Entry 4Q1S (X-ray diffraction, 2.60 A resolution); this record covers chains M and b of the 28 polymer chains in the assembly.

Chain M:
Protein: Proteasome subunit beta type-7
Organism: Saccharomyces cerevisiae
Notes: EC 3.4.25.1
Reference sequence: P30657 (PSB7_YEAST); residues -12 to 233 here correspond to UniProt positions 21-266 (UniProt number = residue number + 33)
Amino-acid sequence (246 residues; row label = number of the first residue in the row; numbers below 1 keep their minus sign (Thr-12 is residue -12)):
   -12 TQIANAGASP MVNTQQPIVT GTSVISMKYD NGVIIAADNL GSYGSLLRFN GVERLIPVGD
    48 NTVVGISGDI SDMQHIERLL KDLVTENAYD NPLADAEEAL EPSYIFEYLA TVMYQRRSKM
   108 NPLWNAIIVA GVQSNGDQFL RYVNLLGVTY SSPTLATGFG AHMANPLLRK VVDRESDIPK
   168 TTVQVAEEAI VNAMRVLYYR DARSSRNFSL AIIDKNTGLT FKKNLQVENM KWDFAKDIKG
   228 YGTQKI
Disordered / not traced: -12 to 0
Residues lining bound ligands: Kendomycin (2YD; (5R,6R,7S,8R,9R,12S,13E,16S,18S,19R,20aR)-4,7,19-trihydroxy-2,6,8,12,14,16,18-heptamethyl-6,7,8,9,10,11,12,15,16,17,18,19,20,20a-tetradecahydro-1,19:5,9-diepoxybenzo[18]annulen-3(5H)-one): Pro153, Leu154, Lys157, Val158, Glu175, Ala176, Asn179

Chain b:
Protein: Proteasome subunit beta type-1
Organism: Saccharomyces cerevisiae
Notes: EC 3.4.25.1
Reference sequence: P38624 (PSB1_YEAST); residues 1-196 here correspond to UniProt positions 20-215 (UniProt number = residue number + 19)
Amino-acid sequence (196 residues; each row starts with the number of its first residue):
     1 TSIMAVTFKD GVILGADSRT TTGAYIANRV TDKLTRVHDK IWCCRSGSAA DTQAIADIVQ
    61 YHLELYTSQY GTPSTETAAS VFKELCYENK DNLTAGIIVA GYDDKNKGEV YTIPLGGSVH
   121 KLPYAIAGSG STFIYGYCDK NFRENMSKEE TVDFIKHSLS QAIKWDGSSG GVIRMVVLTA
   181 AGVERLIFYP DEYEQL
UniProt features mapped onto this chain:
  - active site: Thr1 (Nucleophile)

Interface between chain M and chain b:
Residue-residue contacts (58):
  Ser32(M) - Trp165(b)
  Ser32(M) - Asp166(b)
  Ser32(M) - Gly167(b)  hydrogen bond (backbone-backbone)
  Leu33(M) - Phe133(b)  hydrophobic
  Leu33(M) - Trp165(b)
  Leu34(M) - Lys164(b)
  Leu34(M) - Trp165(b)  hydrogen bond (backbone-backbone)
  Leu34(M) - Gly167(b)
  Phe146(M) - Tyr25(b)  hydrophobic
  Tyr185(M) - Glu194(b)
  Tyr186(M) - Ile26(b)
  Tyr186(M) - Arg29(b)
  Arg187(M) - Ala24(b)
  Arg187(M) - Tyr25(b)
  Arg187(M) - Ile26(b)  hydrogen bond (backbone-backbone)
  Arg187(M) - Ala27(b)  hydrogen bond (side chain-backbone)
  Asp188(M) - Ala24(b)
  Asp188(M) - Ile26(b)
  Ala189(M) - Arg19(b)
  Ala189(M) - Thr21(b)
  Ala189(M) - Ala24(b)  hydrogen bond (backbone-backbone)
  Ala189(M) - Ile26(b)
  Ala189(M) - Gly167(b)
  Arg190(M) - Ala24(b)
  Arg190(M) - Gly167(b)
  Arg193(M) - Asp191(b)  salt bridge
  Arg193(M) - Glu194(b)  salt bridge
  Lys218(M) - Arg29(b)  hydrogen bond (backbone-side chain)
  Trp219(M) - Arg29(b)
  Trp219(M) - Gly171(b)
  Trp219(M) - Val172(b)  hydrophobic
  Trp219(M) - Tyr189(b)
  Trp219(M) - Pro190(b)
  Asp220(M) - Tyr189(b)
  Phe221(M) - Arg29(b)
  Phe221(M) - Val30(b)  hydrophobic
  Ala222(M) - Val30(b)  hydrophobic
  Ala222(M) - Arg174(b)  hydrogen bond (backbone-side chain)
  Ala222(M) - Ile187(b)
  Lys223(M) - Ile187(b)
  Lys223(M) - Tyr189(b)
  Ile225(M) - Val30(b)  hydrophobic
  Ile225(M) - Arg174(b)  hydrogen bond (backbone-side chain)
  Lys226(M) - Asp32(b)
  Gly227(M) - Asp32(b)  hydrogen bond (backbone-side chain)
  Tyr228(M) - Thr35(b)
  Tyr228(M) - Arg45(b)
  Tyr228(M) - Gln53(b)  hydrogen bond (side chain-backbone)
  Tyr228(M) - Ala56(b)
  Tyr228(M) - Asp57(b)  hydrogen bond
  Gln231(M) - Asp32(b)
  Gln231(M) - Leu34(b)  hydrogen bond (side chain-backbone)
  Gln231(M) - Thr35(b)
  Gln231(M) - Arg36(b)  hydrogen bond (side chain-backbone)
  Gln231(M) - Trp42(b)
  Gln231(M) - Arg185(b)
  Ile233(M) - Trp42(b)
  Ile233(M) - Arg185(b)  hydrogen bond (backbone-side chain)
Interface residues without a listed pair, chain M (24 interface residues in all): Arg35
Interface residues without a listed pair, chain b (34 interface residues in all): Gly23, Asn28, Ile163

Summary:
24 residues of chain M and 34 residues of chain b are in contact; the contacts include 14 hydrogen bonds and 2
salt bridges. Polar contacts include Arg193(M)-Asp191(b), Arg193(M)-Glu194(b) and Arg187(M)-Ala27(b). Ligands
of chain M: Kendomycin. UniProt lists active-site residue Thr1(b) on chain b.
Chain M is Proteasome subunit beta type-7 and chain b is Proteasome subunit beta type-1, both from
Saccharomyces cerevisiae; the structure, Yeast 20S proteasome in Complex with Kendomycin, was determined by
X-ray diffraction.
